PDB entry 3JUM | X-ray diffraction, 1.45 A resolution | chains A and B

== Chain A (and B) ==
Name: Phenazine biosynthesis protein A/B
Organism: Burkholderia sp
Notes: chain B of this document is another copy of the same molecule, construct and numbering; everything in this record applies to it too
UniProtKB: Q396C9 (Q396C9_BURS3); residue numbers follow UniProt; this construct covers 1-165
Amino-acid sequence (185 residues; row label = number of the first residue in the row; numbers below 1 keep their minus sign (Met-19 is residue -19)):
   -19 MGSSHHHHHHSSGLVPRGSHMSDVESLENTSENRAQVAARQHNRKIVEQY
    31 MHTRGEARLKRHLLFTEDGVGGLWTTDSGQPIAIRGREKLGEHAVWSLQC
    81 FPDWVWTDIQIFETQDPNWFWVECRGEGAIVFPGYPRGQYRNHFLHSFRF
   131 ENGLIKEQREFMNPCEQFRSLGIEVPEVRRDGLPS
Disordered / not traced: -19 to 8 (chain B: -19 to 7)
Sequence notes: expression tag (-19 to 0)
Residues lining bound ligands: 5-bromo-2- (AOD; 5-bromo-2-{[(1S,3R)-3-carboxycyclohexyl]amino}benzoic acid): Arg38, Arg41, Gly52, Leu53, Ile62, Ile64, His73, Trp76, Ser77, Phe81, Trp84, Trp86, Phe112, Glu140, Gln147

== How chain A and chain B interact ==
Pairs across the interface (105; chain A residue first):
  Arg24(A) - Gln95(B)
  Leu53(A) - Arg160(B)
  Thr55(A) - Asn143(B)
  Thr56(A) - Asn143(B)  hydrogen bond (backbone-side chain)
  Asp57(A) - Cys145(B)
  Asp57(A) - Arg149(B)  hydrogen bond (backbone-side chain)
  Asp57(A) - Val155(B)
  Asp57(A) - Pro156(B)
  Asp57(A) - Glu157(B)
  Asp57(A) - Val158(B)  hydrogen bond (side chain-backbone)
  Ser58(A) - Arg149(B)
  Gly59(A) - Glu146(B)
  Ile62(A) - Arg160(B)
  Lys69(A) - Ser165(B)  hydrogen bond (side chain-backbone)
  His73(A) - Leu163(B)
  Trp76(A) - Asp161(B)
  Trp76(A) - Gly162(B)
  Trp76(A) - Leu163(B)  hydrophobic
  Trp76(A) - Pro164(B)
  Gln90(A) - Trp99(B)
  Ile91(A) - Gln95(B)  hydrogen bond (backbone-side chain)
  Phe92(A) - Thr94(B)
  Phe92(A) - Gln95(B)
  Phe92(A) - Trp99(B)  hydrophobic
  Phe92(A) - Trp101(B)
  Glu93(A) - Glu93(B)
  Glu93(A) - Thr94(B)
  Glu93(A) - Gln95(B)  hydrogen bond (backbone-side chain)
  Thr94(A) - Phe92(B)
  Thr94(A) - Glu93(B)
  Gln95(A) - Arg24(B)
  Gln95(A) - Ile91(B)  hydrogen bond (side chain-backbone)
  Gln95(A) - Phe92(B)
  Gln95(A) - Glu93(B)  hydrogen bond (side chain-backbone)
  Trp99(A) - Gln90(B)
  Trp99(A) - Phe92(B)  hydrophobic
  Trp99(A) - Glu103(B)
  Trp101(A) - Phe92(B)
  Trp101(A) - Glu103(B)
  Trp101(A) - Leu125(B)  hydrophobic
  Glu103(A) - Trp99(B)
  Glu103(A) - Trp101(B)
  Glu103(A) - Arg139(B)  salt bridge
  Phe112(A) - Val158(B)  hydrophobic
  Phe112(A) - Arg159(B)
  Phe112(A) - Arg160(B)
  Pro113(A) - Arg159(B)  hydrogen bond (backbone-side chain)
  Pro113(A) - Asp161(B)
  Gly114(A) - Arg159(B)  hydrogen bond (backbone-side chain)
  Tyr115(A) - Glu157(B)
  Tyr115(A) - Val158(B)
  Tyr115(A) - Arg159(B)  hydrogen bond (side chain-backbone)
  His123(A) - Phe141(B)
  Leu125(A) - Trp101(B)  hydrophobic
  Leu125(A) - Leu125(B)  hydrophobic
  Leu125(A) - Phe141(B)  hydrophobic
  Arg139(A) - Glu103(B)  salt bridge
  Phe141(A) - His123(B)
  Phe141(A) - Leu125(B)  hydrophobic
  Asn143(A) - Thr55(B)
  Asn143(A) - Thr56(B)  hydrogen bond (side chain-backbone)
  Asn143(A) - Pro144(B)
  Pro144(A) - Asn143(B)
  Cys145(A) - Asp57(B)
  Cys145(A) - Phe148(B)  hydrophobic
  Glu146(A) - Ser58(B)
  Glu146(A) - Gly59(B)
  Gln147(A) - Arg160(B)  hydrogen bond
  Phe148(A) - Cys145(B)  hydrophobic
  Phe148(A) - Pro156(B)  hydrophobic
  Phe148(A) - Val158(B)  hydrophobic
  Arg149(A) - Asp57(B)  hydrogen bond (side chain-backbone)
  Arg149(A) - Ser58(B)
  Leu151(A) - Val158(B)  hydrophobic
  Ile153(A) - Pro156(B)  hydrophobic
  Ile153(A) - Glu157(B)
  Ile153(A) - Val158(B)  hydrophobic
  Glu154(A) - Pro156(B)
  Val155(A) - Asp57(B)
  Pro156(A) - Asp57(B)
  Pro156(A) - Phe148(B)  hydrophobic
  Pro156(A) - Ile153(B)  hydrophobic
  Pro156(A) - Pro156(B)
  Glu157(A) - Asp57(B)
  Glu157(A) - Tyr115(B)
  Val158(A) - Asp57(B)  hydrogen bond (backbone-side chain)
  Val158(A) - Phe112(B)  hydrophobic
  Val158(A) - Tyr115(B)
  Val158(A) - Phe148(B)  hydrophobic
  Val158(A) - Leu151(B)  hydrophobic
  Val158(A) - Ile153(B)  hydrophobic
  Arg159(A) - Phe112(B)
  Arg159(A) - Gly114(B)
  Arg159(A) - Tyr115(B)  hydrogen bond (backbone-side chain)
  Arg160(A) - Leu53(B)
  Arg160(A) - Ile62(B)
  Arg160(A) - Trp76(B)
  Arg160(A) - Phe112(B)
  Arg160(A) - Gln147(B)  hydrogen bond
  Asp161(A) - Pro113(B)
  Gly162(A) - Trp76(B)
  Leu163(A) - His73(B)
  Leu163(A) - Trp76(B)
  Pro164(A) - Trp76(B)
  Ser165(A) - Lys69(B)  hydrogen bond (backbone-side chain)
Other interface residues (no listed pair), chain A (51 interface residues in all): Glu72, Met142
Other interface residues (no listed pair), chain B (52 interface residues in all): Trp54, Glu72, Met142, Glu154

== Summary ==
The interface between chain A and chain B involves 51 residues on one side and 52 on the other, with 18
hydrogen bonds and 2 salt bridges. Among the polar pairs are Glu103(A)-Arg139(B), Thr56(A)-Asn143(B) and
Asp57(A)-Arg149(B). Chain A binds 5-bromo-2-.
Chain A and chain B are both Phenazine biosynthesis protein A/B (Burkholderia sp); the structure, Crystal
Structure of PhzA/B from Burkholderia cepacia R18194 in complex with
5-bromo-2-((1S,3R)-3-carboxycyclohexylamino)benzoic acid, was determined by X-ray diffraction, deposited
together with 3JUN, 3JUO, 3JUP and 3JUQ.
